PDB entry 6LRW | X-ray diffraction, 2.40 A resolution | chains A and B

Chain A (and B):
Protein: Ferritin
Organism: Penaeus japonicus
Notes: EC 1.16.3.1; chain B of this document is another copy of the same molecule, construct and numbering; everything in this record applies to it too
Reference sequence: T2B7E1 (T2B7E1_PENJP); residues 1-170 here = UniProt positions 1-170
Sequence (170 residues; numbered 1 to 170; the number before each row is that of its first residue):
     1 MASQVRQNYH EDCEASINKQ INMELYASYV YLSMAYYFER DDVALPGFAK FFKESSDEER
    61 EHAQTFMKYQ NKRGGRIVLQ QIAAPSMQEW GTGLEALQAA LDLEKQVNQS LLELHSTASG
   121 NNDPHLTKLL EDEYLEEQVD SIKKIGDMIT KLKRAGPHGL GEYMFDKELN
Disordered / not traced: 1
Differences from the reference sequence: engineered mutation H158 (Thr in T2B7E1)

How chain A and chain B interact:
Residue-residue contacts (59; chain A residue first):
  S3(A) - D41(B)  hydrogen bond
  Q4(A) - D41(B)  hydrogen bond
  V5(A) - D41(B)
  L25(A) - Y29(B)  hydrophobic
  Y29(A) - L25(B)  hydrophobic
  Y29(A) - L79(B)
  Y29(A) - Q80(B)  hydrogen bond (side chain-backbone)
  Y29(A) - I82(B)
  L32(A) - Q64(B)
  S33(A) - L79(B)
  Y36(A) - Q64(B)  hydrogen bond
  Y36(A) - M67(B)  hydrophobic
  Y36(A) - N71(B)  hydrogen bond (backbone-side chain)
  Y36(A) - I77(B)  hydrophobic
  E39(A) - N71(B)
  R40(A) - N71(B)
  R40(A) - R76(B)
  D41(A) - S3(B)  hydrogen bond
  D41(A) - Q4(B)  hydrogen bond
  D41(A) - V5(B)
  D41(A) - R76(B)  salt bridge
  D42(A) - R76(B)  salt bridge
  S56(A) - R60(B)  hydrogen bond
  D57(A) - R60(B)  salt bridge
  R60(A) - S28(B)  hydrogen bond
  R60(A) - S56(B)  hydrogen bond
  R60(A) - D57(B)  salt bridge
  R60(A) - R60(B)
  Q64(A) - L32(B)
  Q64(A) - Y36(B)  hydrogen bond
  M67(A) - L32(B)  hydrophobic
  M67(A) - Y36(B)  hydrophobic
  N71(A) - Y36(B)  hydrogen bond (side chain-backbone)
  N71(A) - E39(B)
  N71(A) - R40(B)
  R76(A) - R40(B)
  R76(A) - D41(B)  salt bridge
  R76(A) - D42(B)  salt bridge
  I77(A) - Y36(B)  hydrophobic
  I77(A) - Q88(B)
  V78(A) - Q88(B)
  L79(A) - Y29(B)
  L79(A) - S33(B)
  L79(A) - A84(B)
  L79(A) - Q88(B)  hydrogen bond (backbone-side chain)
  Q80(A) - Y29(B)  hydrogen bond (backbone-side chain)
  Q80(A) - A84(B)
  Q81(A) - Q81(B)  hydrogen bond
  Q81(A) - I82(B)
  Q81(A) - A84(B)
  I82(A) - Y29(B)
  I82(A) - Q81(B)
  I82(A) - I82(B)  hydrogen bond (backbone-backbone)
  A84(A) - L79(B)
  A84(A) - Q80(B)
  A84(A) - Q81(B)
  Q88(A) - I77(B)
  Q88(A) - V78(B)
  Q88(A) - L79(B)  hydrogen bond (side chain-backbone)
Also at the interface, not in a pair above, chain A (33 interface residues in all): N22, S28, K68, G74, A83, P85
Also at the interface, not in a pair above, chain B (34 interface residues in all): N22, K53, K68, G74, A83, P85

Overview:
33 residues of chain A and 34 residues of chain B are in contact, with 17 hydrogen bonds and 6 salt bridges.
Among the polar pairs are D41(A)-R76(B), D42(A)-R76(B) and D57(A)-R60(B).
Chain A and chain B are both Ferritin (Penaeus japonicus); the structure, Marsupenaeus japonicus ferritin
mutant(T158H) pH 7.0, was determined by X-ray diffraction, deposited together with 6LRU, 6LRV, 6LRX and 6LS2.
